Entry 4B0P (X-ray diffraction, 2.50 A resolution); this record covers chain A.

Chain A:
Molecule: Cholinesterase
Organism: Homo sapiens
Notes: EC 3.1.1.8
UniProt: P06276 (CHLE_HUMAN); residues 1-529 here correspond to UniProt positions 29-557 (UniProt number = residue number + 28)
Chain sequence (529 residues; row label = number of the first residue in the row):
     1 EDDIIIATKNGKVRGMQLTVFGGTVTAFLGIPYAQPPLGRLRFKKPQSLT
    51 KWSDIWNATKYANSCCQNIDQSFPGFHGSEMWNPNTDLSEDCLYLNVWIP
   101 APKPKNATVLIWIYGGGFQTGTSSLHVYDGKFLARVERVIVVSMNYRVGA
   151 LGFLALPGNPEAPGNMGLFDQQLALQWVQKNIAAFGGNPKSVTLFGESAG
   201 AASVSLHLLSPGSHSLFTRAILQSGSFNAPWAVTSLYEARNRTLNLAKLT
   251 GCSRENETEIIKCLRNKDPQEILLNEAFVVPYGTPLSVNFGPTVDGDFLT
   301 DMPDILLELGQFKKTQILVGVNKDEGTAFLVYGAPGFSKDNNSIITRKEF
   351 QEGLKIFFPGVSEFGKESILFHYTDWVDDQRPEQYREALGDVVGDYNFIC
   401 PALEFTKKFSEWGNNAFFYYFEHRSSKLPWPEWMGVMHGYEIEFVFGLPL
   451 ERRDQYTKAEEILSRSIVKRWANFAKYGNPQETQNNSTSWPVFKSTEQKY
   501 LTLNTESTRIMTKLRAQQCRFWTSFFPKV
Disordered / not traced: 1-2
Sequence notes: conflict Gln-17 (Asn45 in P06276), Gln-384 (Asn412 in P06276), Gln-455 (Asn483 in P06276), Gln-481 (Asn509 in P06276)
Modified / non-standard residues: Ser-198 (O-[(S)-hydroxy(methyl)phosphoryl]-L-serine; SBG)
Swiss-Prot annotation at these positions:
  - active site (Charge relay system): Glu-325, His-438
  - binding site (tacrine): Trp-82, His-438
  - binding site (substrate): Gly-116, Gly-117
  - glycosylation (N-linked (GlcNAc...) asparagine): Asn-57 (complex), Asn-106 (complex), Asn-241 (complex), Asn-256 (complex), Asn-341 (complex), Asn-485, Asn-486
Disulfides: Cys-65/Cys-92, Cys-252/Cys-263, Cys-400/Cys-519
Covalent attachments: N-acetylglucosamine (NAG) linked to Asn-57, Asn-106, Asn-256, Asn-485; glycan linked to Asn-241, Asn-341
Metal / ion sites: Ca2+ near Cys-66 (its only coordinating residue here); K+ near Ser-198 (its only coordinating residue here); Na+ near Glu-443 (its only coordinating residue here)
Small-molecule neighbours:
  - glycine (GLY): Leu-18, Leu-29, Tyr-61, Trp-98, Asp-129, Lys-131
  - MF5 (1-(1-methylpyridin-1-ium-2-yl)-N-[[2,3,4,5,6-pentakis(fluoranyl)phenyl]methoxy]methanimine): Asp-70, Ser-79, Trp-82, Gly-115, Gly-116, Glu-197, Ser-198, Pro-285, Ala-328, Phe-329, Tyr-332, His-438, Gly-439

Summary:
Bound to chain A: glycine and compound MF5. Covalently linked N-acetylglucosamine: at Asn-57, Asn-106,
Asn-241, Asn-256, Asn-341 and Asn-485. Curated annotation (UniProt) lists active-site residues Glu-325 and
His-438, tacrine-binding residues Trp-82 and His-438 and substrate-binding residues Gly-116 and Gly-117.
Chain A is Cholinesterase (Homo sapiens); the structure, Crystal structure of soman-aged human
butyrylcholinesterase in complex with methyl 2-(pentafluorobenzyloxyimino)pyridinium, was determined by X-ray
diffraction (same publication as 4AXB and 4B0O).
